6HWE - chains B and C of the 28 polymer chains in the assembly; structure by X-ray diffraction, 2.30 A resolution.

# Chain B
Protein: Proteasome subunit alpha type-3
Organism: Saccharomyces cerevisiae S288C
Notes: EC 3.4.25.1
Reference sequence: P23638 (PSA3_YEAST); residues 0-257 here correspond to UniProt positions 1-258 (UniProt number = residue number + 1)
Chain sequence (258 residues; numbered 0 to 257; the number before each row is that of its first residue; numbering starts at 0):
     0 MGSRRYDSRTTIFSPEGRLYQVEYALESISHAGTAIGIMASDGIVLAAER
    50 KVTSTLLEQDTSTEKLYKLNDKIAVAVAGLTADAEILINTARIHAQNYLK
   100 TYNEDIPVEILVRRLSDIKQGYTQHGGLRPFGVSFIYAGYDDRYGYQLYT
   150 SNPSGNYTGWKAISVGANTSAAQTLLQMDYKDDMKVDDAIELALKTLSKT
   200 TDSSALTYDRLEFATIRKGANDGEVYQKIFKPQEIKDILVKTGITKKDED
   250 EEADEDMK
Unresolved in the structure: 0, 245-257
Curated features (UniProtKB/Swiss-Prot):
  - cross-link (Glycyl lysine isopeptide (Lys-Gly)): Lys99 (interchain with G-Cter in ubiquitin), Lys198 (interchain with G-Cter in ubiquitin), Lys230 (interchain with G-Cter in ubiquitin)

# Chain C
Protein: Proteasome subunit alpha type-4
Organism: Saccharomyces cerevisiae S288C
Notes: EC 3.4.25.1
Reference sequence: P40303 (PSA4_YEAST); residues -1 to 252 here correspond to UniProt positions 1-254 (UniProt number = residue number + 2)
Chain sequence (254 residues; each row starts with the number of its first residue; numbers below 1 keep their minus sign (Met-1 is residue -1)):
    -1 MSGYDRALSIFSPDGHIFQVEYALEAVKRGTCAVGVKGKNCVVLGCERRS
    49 TLKLQDTRITPSKVSKIDSHVVLSFSGLNADSRILIEKARVEAQSHRLTL
    99 EDPVTVEYLTRYVAGVQQRYTQSGGVRPFGVSTLIAGFDPRDDEPKLYQT
   149 EPSGIYSSWSAQTIGRNSKTVREFLEKNYDRKEPPATVEECVKLTVRSLL
   199 EVVQTGAKNIEITVVKPDSDIVALSSEEINQYVTQIEQEKQEQQEQDKKK
   249 KSNH
Unresolved in the structure: -1 to 0, 241-252
Curated features (UniProtKB/Swiss-Prot):
  - modified residue: Thr58 (Phosphothreonine)

# Chain B / chain C interface
Pairs across the interface (76; chain B residue first):
  Arg3(B) - Arg4(C)  hydrogen bond (backbone-side chain)
  Asp6(B) - Tyr2(C)  hydrogen bond
  Asp6(B) - Arg4(C)  salt bridge
  Arg8(B) - Arg4(C)
  Thr10(B) - Leu6(C)
  Thr10(B) - Arg125(C)
  Ile11(B) - Leu6(C)  hydrophobic
  Ile11(B) - Gln17(C)
  Phe12(B) - Gln17(C)  hydrogen bond (backbone-side chain)
  Phe12(B) - Tyr20(C)  hydrophobic
  Phe12(B) - Ala21(C)  hydrophobic
  Phe12(B) - Ala24(C)  hydrophobic
  Phe12(B) - Leu76(C)  hydrophobic
  Phe12(B) - Arg125(C)
  Phe12(B) - Pro126(C)
  Phe12(B) - Gly128(C)
  Ser13(B) - Tyr20(C)
  Pro14(B) - Tyr20(C)  hydrophobic
  Pro14(B) - Glu23(C)
  Glu15(B) - Glu23(C)
  Glu15(B) - Arg27(C)  hydrogen bond (backbone-side chain)
  Gly16(B) - Tyr20(C)
  Gly16(B) - Glu23(C)
  Gly16(B) - Ala24(C)
  Gly16(B) - Arg27(C)  hydrogen bond (backbone-side chain)
  Arg17(B) - Arg27(C)
  Leu18(B) - Leu76(C)  hydrophobic
  Leu18(B) - Arg125(C)
  Met38(B) - Asp54(C)
  Met38(B) - Arg56(C)
  Arg112(B) - Arg81(C)
  Ser115(B) - Arg81(C)  hydrogen bond (backbone-side chain)
  Asp116(B) - Arg81(C)  salt bridge
  Asp116(B) - Ile82(C)
  Gln119(B) - Ala78(C)
  Gln119(B) - Asp79(C)
  Gln119(B) - Ile82(C)
  Thr122(B) - Arg125(C)  hydrogen bond (backbone-side chain)
  Gln123(B) - Tyr118(C)
  Gln123(B) - Gly123(C)
  Gln123(B) - Val124(C)
  Gln123(B) - Arg125(C)  hydrogen bond (backbone-backbone)
  Gln123(B) - Pro126(C)
  Gln123(B) - Phe127(C)
  His124(B) - Gly123(C)
  His124(B) - Val124(C)
  Gly125(B) - Tyr2(C)
  Gly125(B) - Gly123(C)
  Gly126(B) - Tyr2(C)
  Tyr143(B) - Arg56(C)  hydrogen bond (backbone-side chain)
  Tyr143(B) - Ile57(C)  hydrophobic
  Tyr145(B) - Arg56(C)  hydrogen bond (backbone-side chain)
  Gln146(B) - Ile57(C)
  Leu147(B) - Ile57(C)
  Tyr148(B) - Ile57(C)
  Ser153(B) - Ala78(C)
  Gly154(B) - Ala78(C)
  Gly154(B) - Arg81(C)  hydrogen bond (backbone-side chain)
  Asn155(B) - Asn77(C)
  Asn155(B) - Ala78(C)
  Tyr156(B) - Pro59(C)  hydrophobic
  Tyr156(B) - Arg81(C)
  Gly158(B) - Gln53(C)
  Gly158(B) - Asp54(C)  hydrogen bond (backbone-backbone)
  Gly158(B) - Thr58(C)  hydrogen bond (backbone-side chain)
  Trp159(B) - Leu50(C)  hydrophobic
  Trp159(B) - Lys51(C)
  Trp159(B) - Leu52(C)
  Trp159(B) - Gln53(C)
  Trp159(B) - Asp54(C)
  Lys160(B) - Leu52(C)  hydrogen bond (backbone-backbone)
  Lys160(B) - Gln53(C)
  Lys160(B) - Asp54(C)
  Ala161(B) - Leu52(C)
  Leu175(B) - Leu52(C)
  Gln176(B) - Leu52(C)
Interface residues without a listed pair, chain B (41 interface residues in all): Glu108, Thr157, Gln172, Tyr179

# In short
41 residues of chain B and 31 residues of chain C are in contact, with 14 hydrogen bonds and 2 salt bridges.
Among the polar pairs are Asp6(B)-Arg4(C), Asp116(B)-Arg81(C) and Arg3(B)-Arg4(C).
Chain B is Proteasome subunit alpha type-3 and chain C is Proteasome subunit alpha type-4, both from
Saccharomyces cerevisiae S288C; the structure, Yeast 20S proteasome beta2-G45A mutant in complex with
carfilzomib, was determined by X-ray diffraction, deposited together with 6HTB, 6HTC, 6HTD, 6HTP, 6HTR, 6HUB
and 30 further entries.
